PDB entry 7ENJ | electron microscopy, 4.40 A resolution (low resolution: residue-level contacts below are approximate; hydrogen-bond / salt-bridge calls are withheld) | chains U and Z of the 26 polymer chains in the assembly

Chain U:
Name: Mediator of RNA polymerase II transcription subunit 21
From: Homo sapiens
UniProtKB: Q13503 (MED21_HUMAN); residues 1-144 here = UniProt positions 1-144
Sequence (144 residues; numbered 1 to 144; the number before each row is that of its first residue):
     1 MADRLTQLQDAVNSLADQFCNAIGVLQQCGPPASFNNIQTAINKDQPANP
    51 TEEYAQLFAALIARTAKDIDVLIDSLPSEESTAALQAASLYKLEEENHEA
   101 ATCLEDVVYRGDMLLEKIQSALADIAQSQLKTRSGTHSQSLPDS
Disordered / not traced: 36-47, 134-144

Chain Z:
Name: Mediator of RNA polymerase II transcription subunit 26
From: Homo sapiens
UniProtKB: O95402 (MED26_HUMAN); residue numbers follow UniProt; this construct covers 1-600
Sequence (600 residues; each row starts with the number of its first residue):
     1 MTAAPASPQQIRDRLLQAIDPQSNIRNMVAVLEVISSLEKYPITKEALEE
    51 TRLGKLINDVRKKTKNEELAKRAKKLLRSWQKLIEPAHQHEAALRGLAGA
   101 TGSANGGAHNCRPEVGAAGPPRSIHDLKSRNDLQRLPGQRLDRLGSRKRR
   151 GDQRDLGHPGPPPKVSKASHDPLVPNSSPLPTNGISGSPESFASSLDGSG
   201 HAGPEGSRLERDENDKHSGKIPVNAVRPHTSSPGLGKPPGPCLQPKASVL
   251 QQLDRVDETPGPPHPKGPPRCSFSPRNSRHEGSFARQQSLYAPKGSVPSP
   301 SPRPQALDATQVPSPLPLAQPSTPPVRRLELLPSAESPVCWLEQPESHQR
   351 LAGPGCKAGLSPAEPLLSRAGFSPDSSKADSDAASSGGSDSKKKKRYRPR
   401 DYTVNLDGQVAEAGVKPVRLKERKLTFDPMTRQIKPLTQKEPVRADSPVH
   451 MEQQSRTELDKQEAKASLQSPFEQTNWKELSRNEIIQSYLSRQSSLLSSS
   501 GAQTPGAHHFMSEYLKQEESTRQGARQLHVLVPQSPPTDLPGLTREVTQD
   551 DLDRIQASQWPGVNGCQDTQGNWYDWTQCISLDPHGDDGRLNILPYVCLD
Disordered / not traced: 1-479, 501-524
Curated features (UniProtKB/Swiss-Prot):
  - modified residue (Phosphoserine): Ser447, Ser470, Ser535

Interface between chain U and chain Z:
Residue-residue contacts (72; chain U residue first):
  Ala2(U) - Leu594(Z)
  Ala2(U) - Pro595(Z)
  Ala2(U) - Cys598(Z)
  Asp3(U) - Pro595(Z)
  Asp3(U) - Tyr596(Z)
  Asp3(U) - Val597(Z)
  Arg4(U) - Cys566(Z)
  Arg4(U) - Asp575(Z)
  Arg4(U) - Trp576(Z)
  Arg4(U) - Gln578(Z)
  Arg4(U) - Ile580(Z)
  Arg4(U) - Ile593(Z)
  Arg4(U) - Leu594(Z)
  Arg4(U) - Pro595(Z)
  Arg4(U) - Tyr596(Z)
  Leu5(U) - Tyr596(Z)
  Gln7(U) - Asn592(Z)
  Gln7(U) - Ile593(Z)
  Gln7(U) - Leu594(Z)
  Gln18(U) - Ser495(Z)
  Asn21(U) - Ser491(Z)
  Val25(U) - Asn483(Z)
  Gln28(U) - Ser481(Z)
  Gln28(U) - Arg482(Z)
  Gln28(U) - Asn483(Z)
  Tyr54(U) - Glu484(Z)
  Tyr54(U) - Ile485(Z)
  Tyr54(U) - Ser488(Z)
  Tyr54(U) - Arg492(Z)
  Leu57(U) - Arg492(Z)
  Phe58(U) - Arg492(Z)
  Leu61(U) - Arg492(Z)
  Leu61(U) - Leu496(Z)
  Arg64(U) - Leu496(Z)
  Arg64(U) - Ser500(Z)
  Arg64(U) - His585(Z)
  Thr65(U) - Ser499(Z)
  Lys67(U) - Leu528(Z)
  Lys67(U) - Pro584(Z)
  Lys67(U) - His585(Z)
  Asp68(U) - Ser499(Z)
  Asp68(U) - Ser500(Z)
  Asp68(U) - Pro584(Z)
  Asp68(U) - His585(Z)
  Asp68(U) - Leu591(Z)
  Val71(U) - Leu528(Z)
  Val71(U) - His529(Z)
  Val71(U) - Pro584(Z)
  Val71(U) - Leu591(Z)
  Leu72(U) - Ile593(Z)
  Ser75(U) - His529(Z)
  Ser75(U) - Cys566(Z)
  Ser75(U) - Trp576(Z)
  Ser75(U) - Ile593(Z)
  Pro77(U) - Gly562(Z)
  Pro77(U) - Trp576(Z)
  Pro77(U) - Tyr596(Z)
  Ser78(U) - Gly562(Z)
  Glu79(U) - Thr538(Z)
  Glu80(U) - Pro537(Z)
  Glu80(U) - Trp560(Z)
  Ser81(U) - Val563(Z)
  Thr82(U) - Leu540(Z)
  Ala84(U) - Leu540(Z)
  Leu85(U) - Asp539(Z)
  Leu85(U) - Ile555(Z)
  Ala88(U) - Leu552(Z)
  Ser89(U) - Leu552(Z)
  Ser89(U) - Ile555(Z)
  Lys92(U) - Gln549(Z)
  Lys92(U) - Gln556(Z)
  Glu96(U) - Gln556(Z)
Also at the interface, not in a pair above, chain U (38 interface residues in all): Asp10, Ser14, Gly24, Cys29, Asp74, Leu76
Also at the interface, not in a pair above, chain Z (46 interface residues in all): Tyr489, Ser498, Ser535, Pro541, Asp551, Leu582

Summary:
Chain U and chain Z form an interface of 38 and 46 residues respectively.
Chain U is Mediator of RNA polymerase II transcription subunit 21 and chain Z is Mediator of RNA polymerase II
transcription subunit 26, both from Homo sapiens; the structure, Human Mediator (deletion of MED1-IDR) in a
Tail-bent conformation (MED-B), was determined by electron microscopy together with 7EMF from the same study.
